1KQF - chains B and C of the 3 polymer chains in the assembly; structure by X-ray diffraction, 1.60 A resolution.

== Chain B ==
Name: Formate dehydrogenase, nitrate-inducible, iron-sulfur subunit
Source organism: Escherichia coli
Notes: EC 1.2.1.2
UniProtKB: P0AAJ3 (FDNH_ECOLI); numbering as in UniProt (aligned over 1-294)
Chain sequence (294 residues; row label = number of the first residue in the row):
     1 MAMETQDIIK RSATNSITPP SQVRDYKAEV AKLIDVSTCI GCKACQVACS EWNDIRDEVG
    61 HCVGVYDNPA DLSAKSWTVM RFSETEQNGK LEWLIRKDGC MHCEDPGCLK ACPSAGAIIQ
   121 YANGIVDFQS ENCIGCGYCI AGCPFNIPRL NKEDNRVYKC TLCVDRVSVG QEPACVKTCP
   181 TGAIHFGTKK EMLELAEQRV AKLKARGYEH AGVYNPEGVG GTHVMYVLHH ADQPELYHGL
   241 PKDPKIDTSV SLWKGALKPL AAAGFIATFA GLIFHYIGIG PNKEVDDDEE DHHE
Disordered / not traced: 1, 291-294
Ion coordination: 4Fe-4S cluster Fe site 1: Cys39, Cys42, Cys45, Cys179; 4Fe-4S cluster Fe site 2: Cys49, Cys160, Cys163, Cys175; 4Fe-4S cluster Fe site 3: Cys100, Cys103, Cys108, Cys143; 4Fe-4S cluster Fe site 4: Cys112, Cys133, Cys136, Cys139
Ligand contacts:
  - heme (HEM): Cys136, Tyr138, Trp253, Lys258
  - 4Fe-4S cluster (SF4), molecule 1: Lys32, Cys49, Asn53, Trp77, Thr78, Lys97, Cys160, Thr161, Leu162, Cys163, Pro173, Ala174, Cys175
  - 4Fe-4S cluster (SF4), molecule 2: Cys39, Ile40, Gly41, Cys42, Lys43, Ala44, Cys45, Met80, Lys97, Cys179, Pro180, Thr181, Ala183, Ile184
  - 4Fe-4S cluster (SF4), molecule 3: Cys100, Met101, His102, Cys103, Pro106, Gly107, Cys108, Val126, Cys143, Pro144, Phe145, Ile147, Pro148, Lys159
  - 4Fe-4S cluster (SF4), molecule 4: Cys112, Pro113, Ser114, Ala117, Ile118, Asn132, Cys133, Ile134, Gly135, Cys136, Gly137, Tyr138, Cys139, Val157
Swiss-Prot annotation at these positions:
  - binding site ([4Fe-4S] cluster): Cys39, Cys42, Cys45, Cys49, Cys100, Cys103, Cys108, Cys112, Cys133, Cys136, Cys139, Cys143, Cys160, Cys163, Cys175, Cys179

== Chain C ==
Name: Formate dehydrogenase, nitrate-inducible, cytochrome B556(FDN) subunit
Source organism: Escherichia coli
Notes: EC 1.2.1.2
UniProtKB: P24185 (FDNI_ECOLI); residue numbers follow UniProt; this construct covers 1-217
Chain sequence (217 residues; each row starts with the number of its first residue):
     1 MSKSKMIVRT KFIDRACHWT VVICFFLVAL SGISFFFPTL QWLTQTFGTP QMGRILHPFF
    61 GIAIFVALMF MFVRFVHHNI PDKKDIPWLL NIVEVLKGNE HKVADVGKYN AGQKMMFWSI
   121 MSMIFVLLVT GVIIWRPYFA QYFPMQVVRY SLLIHAAAGI ILIHAILIHM YMAFWVKGSI
   181 KGMIEGKVSR RWAKKHHPRW YREIEKAEAK KESEEGI
Disordered / not traced: 1
Ion coordination: heme Fe site 1: His18, His169; heme Fe site 2: His57, His155
Ligand contacts:
  - heme (HEM), molecule 1: Arg9, His18, Trp19, Val21, Val22, Phe25, Leu68, Met71, Phe75, Asn79, Tyr109, Gln113, Phe117, Ile120, Met121, Ile166, His169, Met170, Ala173, Ser179, Ile180, Met183, Trp192, His197
  - heme (HEM), molecule 2: Phe25, Val28, Ala29, Gly32, Ile33, Phe35, Phe36, Gly53, Arg54, His57, Pro58, Gly61, Ile62, Phe65, Ile124, Leu127, Leu128, Gly131, Val132, Ile134, Trp135, His155, Ala156, Gly159, Leu162, Ile163

== Interface between chain B and chain C ==
Residue-residue contacts - 74 pairs, chain B then chain C:
  Ala13(B) with Pro38(C), hydrophobic
  Asn15(B) with Thr39(C)
  Pro113(B) with Phe35(C); Pro38(C)
  Ala115(B) with Gln41(C)
  Glu131(B) with Gln51(C)
  Cys133(B) with Gln51(C), hydrogen bond (backbone-side chain)
  Ile134(B) with Phe35(C), hydrophobic; Pro50(C), hydrophobic; Gln51(C); Arg54(C), hydrogen bond (backbone-side chain)
  Gly135(B) with Arg54(C), hydrogen bond (backbone-side chain)
  Cys136(B) with Arg54(C); Arg136(C)
  Gly137(B) with Arg136(C)
  Tyr138(B) with Leu152(C), hydrophobic
  Ile140(B) with Arg136(C); Met145(C)
  Ala141(B) with Met145(C), hydrophobic; Arg149(C), hydrogen bond (backbone-side chain); Leu152(C), hydrophobic
  Cys143(B) with Arg149(C), hydrogen bond (backbone-side chain)
  Asn146(B) with Met145(C)
  Leu150(B) with Arg136(C)
  Asn155(B) with Arg54(C)
  Asp247(B) with Gln146(C), hydrogen bond; Arg149(C)
  Ser249(B) with Arg149(C); Tyr150(C); Leu153(C)
  Leu252(B) with Leu153(C), hydrophobic
  Trp253(B) with Leu152(C), hydrophobic; Leu153(C), hydrophobic; Ala156(C)
  Leu257(B) with Phe36(C); Ala156(C), hydrophobic
  Lys258(B) with Phe36(C), hydrogen bond (side chain-backbone); Phe37(C)
  Ala261(B) with Phe36(C), hydrophobic; Ile160(C), hydrophobic; His164(C)
  Ala262(B) with Phe37(C)
  Gly264(B) with His164(C)
  Phe265(B) with Ile160(C), hydrophobic; Ile163(C), hydrophobic; His164(C); Leu167(C), hydrophobic
  Thr268(B) with His164(C)
  Phe269(B) with Leu167(C), hydrophobic
  Leu272(B) with Tyr171(C), hydrophobic
  His275(B) with Leu96(C), hydrogen bond (side chain-backbone); Tyr171(C), hydrogen bond; Trp175(C)
  Tyr276(B) with Tyr171(C), hydrogen bond (backbone-side chain); Phe174(C), hydrophobic; Lys177(C), hydrogen bond
  Ile279(B) with Leu96(C); Lys97(C)
  Gly280(B) with Trp175(C), hydrogen bond (backbone-side chain)
  Pro281(B) with Trp175(C); Lys177(C)
  Asn282(B) with Trp175(C), hydrogen bond (backbone-backbone); Val176(C); Lys177(C), hydrogen bond (backbone-backbone); Lys195(C), hydrogen bond; His196(C)
  Lys283(B) with Lys177(C); Gly178(C); Lys195(C), hydrogen bond (backbone-side chain)
  Glu284(B) with Ser189(C), hydrogen bond; Arg191(C), salt bridge; Trp192(C); Lys195(C)
  Val285(B) with Arg191(C)
Interface residues without a listed pair, chain B (43 interface residues in all): Asn132, Pro144, Arg156, Val250
Interface residues without a listed pair, chain C (40 interface residues in all): Ile33, Ile55, Gly98, Val148, Ala157, Ile168

== In short ==
Chain B and chain C form an interface of 43 and 40 residues respectively, with 17 hydrogen bonds and 1 salt
bridge. Among the polar pairs are Glu284(B)-Arg191(C), Cys133(B)-Gln51(C) and Ile134(B)-Arg54(C). One heme
molecule is bound between chain B and chain C.
Here chain B is Formate dehydrogenase, nitrate-inducible, iron-sulfur subunit and chain C is Formate
dehydrogenase, nitrate-inducible, cytochrome B556(FDN) subunit, both from Escherichia coli. Entry 1KQF
(Formate dehydrogenase N from E. coli) was determined by X-ray diffraction together with 1KQG from the same
study.
